Entry 8I9Z (electron microscopy, 2.70 A resolution); this record covers chains C1 and LR of the 60 polymer chains in the assembly.

[Chain C1]
Molecule: 3341-nt RNA strand
Organism: Chaetomium thermophilum
Sequence (3341 nucleotides; numbered 1 to 3341; the number before each row is that of its first residue):
     1 GGUUGACCUCGGAUCAGGUAGGAGGACCCGCUGAACUUAAGCAUAUCAAU
    51 AAGCGGAGGAAAAGAAACCAACAGGGAUUGCCCUAGUAACGGCGAGUGAA
   101 GCGGCAACAGCUCAAAUUUGAAAGCUGGCUUCGGCCCGCGUUGUAAUUUG
   151 GAGAGGAUGCUUUGGGCGAGGCUCCUUCUGAGUUCCCUGGAACGGGACGC
   201 CACAGAGGGUGAGAGCCCCGUAUAGUUGGAAGCCAAGCCUGUGUAAAGCU
   251 CCUUCGACGAGUCGAGUAGUUUGGGAAUGCUGCUCAAAAUGGGAGGUAAA
   301 UUUCUUCUAAAGCUAAAUACCGGCCAGAGACCGAUAGCGCACAAGUAGAG
   351 UGAUCGAAAGAUGAAAAGCACUUUGAAAAGAGGGUUAAAUAGCACGUGAA
   401 AUUGUUGAAAGGGAAGCGCUUGUGACCAGACUUGCGCCCGGCGGAUCAUC
   451 CGGUGUUCUCACCGGUGCACUCCGCCGGGCUCAGGCCAGCAUCGGUUCUG
   501 GCGGGGGGAUAAAGGCCCAGGGAAUGUGGCUCCUCCGGGAGUGUUAUAGC
   551 CCUGGGUGUAAUACCCUCGCCGGGACCGAGGACCGCGCUCUGCAAGGAUG
   601 CUGGCGUAAUGGUCACCAGCGACCCGUCUUGAAACACGGACCAAGGAGUC
   651 AAGGUUUUGCGCGAGUGUUUGGGUGUAAAACCCGCACGCGUAAUGAAAGU
   701 GAACGUAGGUGAGAGCUUCGGCGCAUCAUCGACCGAUCCUGAUGUAUUCG
   751 GAUGGAUUUGAGUAGGAGCGUUAAGCCUUGGACCCGAAAGAUGGUGAACU
   801 AUGCUUGGAUAGGGUGAAGCCAGAGGAAACUCUGGUGGAGGCUCGCAGCG
   851 GUUCUGACGUGCAAAUCGAUCGUCAAAUCUGAGCAUGGGGGCGAAAGACU
   901 AAUCGAACCAUCUAGUAGCUGGUUACCGCCGAAGUUUCCCUCAGGAUAGC
   951 AGUGUCGACCUUCAGUUUUAUGAGGUAAAGCGAAUGAUUAGGGACUCGGG
  1001 GGCGAUUUUUAGCCUUCAUCCAUUCUCAAACUUUAAAUAUGUAAGAAGCC
  1051 CUUGUUACUUAACUGAACGUGGGCAUUCGAAUGUAUCGACACUAGUGGGC
  1101 CAUUUUUGGUAAGCAGAACUGGCGAUGCGGGAUGAACCGAACGCGGGGUU
  1151 AAGGUGCCGGAGUGGACGCUCAUCAGACACCACAAAAGGCGUUAGUACAU
  1201 CUUGACAGCAGGACGGUGGCCAUGGAAGUCGGAAUCCGCUAAGGACUGUG
  1251 UAACAACUCACCUGCCGAAUGUACUAGCCCUGAAAAUGGAUGGCGCUCAA
  1301 GCGUCCCACCCAUACCCCGCCCUCAGGGUAGAAACGAUGCCCUGAGGAGU
  1351 AGGCGGCCGUGGAGGUCAGUGACGAAGCCUAGGGCGUGAGCCCGGGUCGA
  1401 ACGGCCUCUAGUGCAGAUCUUGGUGGUAGUAGCAAAUACUUCAAUGAGAA
  1451 CUUGAAGGACCGAAGUGGGGAAAGGUUCCAUGUGAACAGCGGUUGGACAU
  1501 GGGUUAGUCGAUCCUAAGCCAUAGGGAAGUUCCGUUUCAAAGGGGCACUC
  1551 GUGCCCCGUGUGGCGAAAGGGAAGCCGGUUAAUAUUCCGGCACCUGGAUG
  1601 UGGGUUUUGCGCGGCAACGCAACUGAACGCGGAGACGACGGCGGGGGCCC
  1651 CGGGCAGAGUUCUCUUUUCUUCUUAACGGUCUAUCACCCUGGAAACAGUU
  1701 UGUCUGGAGAUAGGGUUUAAUGGCCGGAAGAGCCCGACACUUCUGUCGGG
  1751 UCCGGUGCGCUCUCGACGUCCCUUGAAAAUCCGCGGGAGGGAAUAAUUCU
  1801 CACGCCAGGUCGUACUCAUAACCGCAGCAGGUCCCCAAGGUGAACAGCCU
  1851 CUGGUUGAUAGAACAAUGUAGAUAAGGGAAGUCGGCAAAAUAGAUCCGUA
  1901 ACUUCGGGAAAAGGAUUGGCUCUAAGGGUUGGGCACGUUGGGCUUUGGGC
  1951 GGACGCCCUGGGAGCAGAGGGCCUCUAGCCGGGCAACCGGCCGGCGGCCC
  2001 UCAGCACCCGGGGUUGAAGCCCUUAGCAGGCUUCGGCCGUCCGGCGUGCG
  2051 GUUAACAACCAACUUAGAACUGGUACGGACAGGGGGAAUCUGACUGUCUA
  2101 AUUAAAACAUAGCAUUGCGAUGGCCAGAAAGUGGUGUUGACGCAAUGUGA
  2151 UUUCUGCCCAGUGCUCUGAAUGUCAAAGUGAAGAAAUUCAACCAAGCGCG
  2201 GGUAAACGGCGGGAGUAACUAUGACUCUCUUAAGGUAGCCAAAUGCCUCG
  2251 UCAUCUAAUUAGUGACGCGCAUGAAUGGAUUAACGAGAUUCCCACUGUCC
  2301 CUAUCUACUAUCUAGCGAAACCACAGCCAAGGGAACGGGCUUGGCAAAAU
  2351 CAGCGGGGAAAGAAGACCCUGUUGAGCUUGACUCUAGUUUGACAUUGUGA
  2401 AAAGACAUAGGAGGUGUAGAAUAGGUGGGAGCUUCGGCGCCAGUGAAAUA
  2451 CCACUACUCCUAUUGUUUUUUUACUUAUUCAAUGAAGCGGGGCUGGACUU
  2501 GCGUCCAACUUCUGGAGUUAAGGUCCUUCGCGGGCCGACCCGGGUUGAAG
  2551 ACAUUGUCAGGUGGGGAGUUUGGCUGGGGCGGCACAUCUGUUAAACCAUA
  2601 ACGCAGGUGUCCUAAGGGGGGCUCAUGGAGAACAGAAAUCUCCAGUAGAA
  2651 CAAAAGGGUAAAAGUCCCCUUGAUUUUGAUUUUCAGUGUGAAUACAAACC
  2701 AUGAAAGUGUGGCCUAUCGAUCCUUUAGUCCCUCGAAAUUUGAGGCUAGA
  2751 GGUGCCAGAAAAGUUACCACAGGGAUAACUGGCUUGUGGCGGCCAAGCGU
  2801 UCAUAGCGACGUCGCUUUUUGAUCCUUCGAUGUCGGCUCUUCCUAUCAUA
  2851 CCGAAGCAGAAUUCGGUAAGCGUUGGAUUGUUCACCCACUAAUAGGGAAC
  2901 GUGAGCUGGGUUUAGACCGUCGUGAGACAGGUUAGUUUUACCCUACUGAU
  2951 GAACUCGUCGCAAUGGUAAUUCAGCUUAGUACGAGAGGAACCGCUGAUUC
  3001 AGAUAAUUGGUUUUUGCGGUUGUCCGACCGGGCAGUGCCGCGAAGCUACC
  3051 AUCUGCUGGAUAAUGGCUGAACGCCUCUAAGUCAGAAUCCAUGCCAGAAC
  3101 GCGACGAUACUACCCGCACGUUGUAGACGUAUAAGAAUAGGCUCCGGCCU
  3151 CGUAUCCUAGCAGGCGAUUCCUCCGCCGGCCUCGAAGUGGCCGUCGGUAA
  3201 UUCGCGUAUUGCAAUUUAGACACGCGCGGGAUCAAAUCCUUUGCAGACGA
  3251 CUUAGAUGUGCGAAAGGGUCCUGUAAGCAGUAGAGUAGCCUUGUUGUUAC
  3301 GAUCUGCUGAGGGUAAGCCCUCCUUCGCCUAGAUUUCCCAG
Disordered / not traced: 1-2, 693-706, 847-854, 865-867, 901-905, 987-1028, 1887-1894, 1914-1917, 2028-2040, 2082-2292, 2485-2545, 2571-2721, 2753-2756, 2817-2828, 2899-2900, 2909-2914, 2937-2940, 3338-3341

[Chain LR]
Name: Ribosomal protein L19
Organism: Chaetomium thermophilum
Reference sequence: G0S9T3 (G0S9T3_CHATD); residues -2705 to 192 here correspond to UniProt positions 1-2898 (UniProt number = residue number + 2706)
Amino-acid sequence (2898 residues; each row starts with the number of its first residue; numbers below 1 keep their minus sign (Met-2705 is residue -2705)):
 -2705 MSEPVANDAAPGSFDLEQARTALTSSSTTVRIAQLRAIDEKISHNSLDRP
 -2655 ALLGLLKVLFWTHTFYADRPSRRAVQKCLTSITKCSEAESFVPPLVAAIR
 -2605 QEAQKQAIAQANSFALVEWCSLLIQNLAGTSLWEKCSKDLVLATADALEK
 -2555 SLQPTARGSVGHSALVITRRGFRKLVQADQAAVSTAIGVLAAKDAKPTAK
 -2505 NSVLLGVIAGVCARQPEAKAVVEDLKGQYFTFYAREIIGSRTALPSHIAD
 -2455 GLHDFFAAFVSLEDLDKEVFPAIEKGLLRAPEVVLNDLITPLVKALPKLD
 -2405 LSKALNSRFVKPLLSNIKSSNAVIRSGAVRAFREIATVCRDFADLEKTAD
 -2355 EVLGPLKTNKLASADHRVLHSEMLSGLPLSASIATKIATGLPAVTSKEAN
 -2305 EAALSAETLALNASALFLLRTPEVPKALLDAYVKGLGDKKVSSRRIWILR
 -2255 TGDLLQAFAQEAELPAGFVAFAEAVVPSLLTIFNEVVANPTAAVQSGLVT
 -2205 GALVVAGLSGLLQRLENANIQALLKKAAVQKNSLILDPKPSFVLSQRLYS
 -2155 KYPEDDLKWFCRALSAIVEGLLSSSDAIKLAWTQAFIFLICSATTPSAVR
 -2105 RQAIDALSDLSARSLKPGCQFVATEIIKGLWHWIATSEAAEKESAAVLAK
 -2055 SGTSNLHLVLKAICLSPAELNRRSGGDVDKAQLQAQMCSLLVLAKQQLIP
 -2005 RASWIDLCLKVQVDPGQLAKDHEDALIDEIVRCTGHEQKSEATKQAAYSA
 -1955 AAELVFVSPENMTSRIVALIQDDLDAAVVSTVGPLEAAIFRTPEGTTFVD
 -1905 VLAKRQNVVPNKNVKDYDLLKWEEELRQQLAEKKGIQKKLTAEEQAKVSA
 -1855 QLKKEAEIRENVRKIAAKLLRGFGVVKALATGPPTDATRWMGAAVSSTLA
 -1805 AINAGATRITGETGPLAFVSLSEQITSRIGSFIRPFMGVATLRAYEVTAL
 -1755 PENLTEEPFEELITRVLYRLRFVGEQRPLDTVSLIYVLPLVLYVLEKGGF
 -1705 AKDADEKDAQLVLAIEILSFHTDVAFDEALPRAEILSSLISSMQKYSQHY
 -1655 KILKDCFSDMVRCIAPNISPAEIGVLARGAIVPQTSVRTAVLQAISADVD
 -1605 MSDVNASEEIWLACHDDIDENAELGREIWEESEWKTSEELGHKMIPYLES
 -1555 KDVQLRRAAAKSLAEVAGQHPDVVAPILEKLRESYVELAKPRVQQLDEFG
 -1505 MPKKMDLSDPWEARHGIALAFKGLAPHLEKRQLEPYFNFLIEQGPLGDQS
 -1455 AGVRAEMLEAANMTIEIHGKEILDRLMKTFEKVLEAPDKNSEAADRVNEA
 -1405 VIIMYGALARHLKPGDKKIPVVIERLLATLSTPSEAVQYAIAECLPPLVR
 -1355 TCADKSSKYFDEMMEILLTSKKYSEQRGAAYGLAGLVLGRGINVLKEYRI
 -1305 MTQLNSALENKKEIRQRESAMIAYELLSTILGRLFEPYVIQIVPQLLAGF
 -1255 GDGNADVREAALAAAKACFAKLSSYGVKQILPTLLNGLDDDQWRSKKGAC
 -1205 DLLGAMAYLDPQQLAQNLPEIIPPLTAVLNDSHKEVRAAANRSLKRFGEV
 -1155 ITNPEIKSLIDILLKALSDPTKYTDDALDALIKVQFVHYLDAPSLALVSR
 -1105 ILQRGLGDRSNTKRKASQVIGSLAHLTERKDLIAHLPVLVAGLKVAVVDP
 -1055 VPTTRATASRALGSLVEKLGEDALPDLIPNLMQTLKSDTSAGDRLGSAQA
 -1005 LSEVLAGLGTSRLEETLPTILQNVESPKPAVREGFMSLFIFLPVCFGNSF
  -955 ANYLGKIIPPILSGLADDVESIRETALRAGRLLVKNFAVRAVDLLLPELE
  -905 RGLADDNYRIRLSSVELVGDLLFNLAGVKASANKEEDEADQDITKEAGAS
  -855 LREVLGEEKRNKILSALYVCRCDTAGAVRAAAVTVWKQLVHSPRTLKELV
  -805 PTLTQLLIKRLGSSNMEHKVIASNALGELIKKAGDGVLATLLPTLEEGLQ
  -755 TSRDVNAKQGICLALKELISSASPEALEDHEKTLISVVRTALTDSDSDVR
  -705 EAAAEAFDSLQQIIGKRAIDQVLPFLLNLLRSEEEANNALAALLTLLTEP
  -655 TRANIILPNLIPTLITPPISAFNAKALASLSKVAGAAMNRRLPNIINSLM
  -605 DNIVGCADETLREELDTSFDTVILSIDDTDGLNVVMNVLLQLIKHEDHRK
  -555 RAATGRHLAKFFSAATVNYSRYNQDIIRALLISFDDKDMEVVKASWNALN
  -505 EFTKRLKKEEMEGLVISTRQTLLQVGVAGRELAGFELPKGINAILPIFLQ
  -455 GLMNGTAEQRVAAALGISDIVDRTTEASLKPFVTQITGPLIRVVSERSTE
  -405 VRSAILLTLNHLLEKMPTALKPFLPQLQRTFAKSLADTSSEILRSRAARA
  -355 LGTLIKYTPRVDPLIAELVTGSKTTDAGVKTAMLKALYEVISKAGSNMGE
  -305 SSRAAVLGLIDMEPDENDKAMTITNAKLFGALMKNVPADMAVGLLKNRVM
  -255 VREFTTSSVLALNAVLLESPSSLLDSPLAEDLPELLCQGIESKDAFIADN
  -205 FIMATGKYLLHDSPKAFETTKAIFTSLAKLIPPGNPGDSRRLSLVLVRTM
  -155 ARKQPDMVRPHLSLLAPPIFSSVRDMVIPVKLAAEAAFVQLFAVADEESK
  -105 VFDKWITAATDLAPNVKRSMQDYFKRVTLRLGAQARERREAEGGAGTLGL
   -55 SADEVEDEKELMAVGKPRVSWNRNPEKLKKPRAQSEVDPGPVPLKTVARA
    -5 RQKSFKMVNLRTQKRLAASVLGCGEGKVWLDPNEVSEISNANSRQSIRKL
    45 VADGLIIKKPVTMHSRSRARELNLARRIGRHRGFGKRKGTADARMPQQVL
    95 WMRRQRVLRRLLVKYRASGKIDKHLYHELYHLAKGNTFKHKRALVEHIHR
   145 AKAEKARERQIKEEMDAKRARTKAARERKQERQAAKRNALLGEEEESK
Disordered / not traced: -2705 to 1, 62-88, 177-192

[Interface between chain C1 and chain LR]
Contacting residue pairs - 109 pairs, chain C1 then chain LR:
  C820(C1) with Lys128(LR), sugar contact
  C821(C1) with His125(LR), hydrogen bond to the sugar; Lys128(LR), sugar contact; Gly129(LR), hydrogen bond to the sugar
  A822(C1) with His125(LR), salt bridge to the phosphate; Leu126(LR), phosphate contact
  G834(C1) with Asn130(LR), sugar contact
  G835(C1) with Trp95(LR), sugar contact; Asn130(LR), hydrogen bond to the sugar
  U836(C1) with Gln91(LR), hydrogen bond to the phosphate; Trp95(LR), sugar contact
  G837(C1) with Gln92(LR), hydrogen bond to the phosphate
  G838(C1) with Gln92(LR), hydrogen bond to the base
  A1444(C1) with Val2(LR), hydrogen bond to the base
  U1445(C1) with Val2(LR), sugar contact
  U1453(C1) with Val2(LR), hydrogen bond to the sugar; Asn3(LR), sugar contact; Leu4(LR), hydrogen bond to the sugar; Arg5(LR), sugar contact
  G1454(C1) with Lys8(LR), salt bridge to the phosphate; Leu24(LR), sugar contact; Pro26(LR), sugar contact
  A1455(C1) with Lys8(LR), salt bridge to the phosphate; Val22(LR), phosphate contact; Trp23(LR), hydrogen bond to the phosphate; Leu24(LR), hydrogen bond to the phosphate; Pro26(LR), sugar contact
  A1456(C1) with Trp23(LR), phosphate contact
  A1480(C1) with Thr6(LR), hydrogen bond to the phosphate
  U1579(C1) with Arg42(LR), salt bridge to the phosphate
  U1580(C1) with Arg38(LR), phosphate contact; Arg42(LR), salt bridge to the phosphate
  A1581(C1) with Arg9(LR), phosphate contact; Leu10(LR), phosphate contact; Asn36(LR), sugar contact; Ser37(LR), phosphate contact; Arg38(LR), hydrogen bond to the phosphate
  A1582(C1) with Arg9(LR), salt bridge to the phosphate; Leu10(LR), phosphate contact; Arg38(LR), salt bridge to the phosphate
  C1642(C1) with Met96(LR), sugar contact; Arg100(LR), sugar contact
  G1643(C1) with Arg100(LR), salt bridge to the phosphate
  C1650(C1) with Arg60(LR), salt bridge to the phosphate
  C1651(C1) with Arg60(LR), salt bridge to the phosphate
  U1668(C1) with Met57(LR), base contact; Ser59(LR), hydrogen bond to the sugar; Arg60(LR), phosphate contact; Ser61(LR), sugar contact
  C1669(C1) with Met57(LR), sugar contact; His58(LR), sugar contact; Arg60(LR), phosphate contact
  A1695(C1) with His118(LR), stacking on the base
  A1697(C1) with His118(LR), phosphate contact; His121(LR), phosphate contact
  G1698(C1) with Arg110(LR), salt bridge to the phosphate; Tyr120(LR), phosphate contact; His121(LR), salt bridge to the phosphate
  U1699(C1) with Arg110(LR), salt bridge to the phosphate; Tyr120(LR), hydrogen bond to the phosphate; His121(LR), base contact; Tyr124(LR), stacking on the base; His125(LR), hydrogen bond to the base
  U1700(C1) with Arg103(LR), phosphate contact; Tyr124(LR), hydrogen bond to the phosphate; Lys128(LR), base contact
  U1701(C1) with Trp95(LR), hydrogen bond to the sugar; Met96(LR), sugar contact; Gln99(LR), sugar contact; Arg100(LR), salt bridge to the phosphate; Arg103(LR), salt bridge to the phosphate
  G1702(C1) with Arg103(LR), salt bridge to the phosphate; Lys128(LR), salt bridge to the phosphate
  U1703(C1) with Lys128(LR), salt bridge to the phosphate
  C1734(C1) with Lys52(LR), salt bridge to the phosphate
  U1742(C1) with Lys43(LR), sugar contact
  C1743(C1) with Gln39(LR), hydrogen bond to the phosphate; Lys43(LR), salt bridge to the phosphate
  U1744(C1) with Gln39(LR), hydrogen bond to the phosphate; Lys43(LR), base contact; Asp47(LR), base contact
  C1758(C1) with Met89(LR), phosphate contact; Pro90(LR), base contact; Val93(LR), sugar contact; Arg97(LR), salt bridge to the phosphate
  G1839(C1) with Arg60(LR), hydrogen bond to the sugar
  G1840(C1) with Arg60(LR), salt bridge to the phosphate
  U1850(C1) with His58(LR), hydrogen bond to the sugar
  C1851(C1) with Val55(LR), phosphate contact; Thr56(LR), phosphate contact; His58(LR), hydrogen bond to the sugar
  U1852(C1) with Lys21(LR), salt bridge to the phosphate; Val55(LR), phosphate contact; Thr56(LR), hydrogen bond to the phosphate
  G1853(C1) with Gly18(LR), hydrogen bond to the phosphate; Lys21(LR), salt bridge to the phosphate
  G1854(C1) with Gly18(LR), phosphate contact; Glu19(LR), hydrogen bond to the phosphate; Gly20(LR), phosphate contact
  C1905(C1) with Arg136(LR), base contact
  G1906(C1) with Arg136(LR), base contact
  G1907(C1) with Lys135(LR), phosphate contact
  G1908(C1) with Lys108(LR), salt bridge to the phosphate; Lys135(LR), hydrogen bond to the base; Val139(LR), base contact
  A1909(C1) with Lys114(LR), salt bridge to the phosphate; His143(LR), hydrogen bond to the sugar; Lys146(LR), hydrogen bond to the base
  G3026(C1) with Ser61(LR), sugar contact
Interface residues without a listed pair, chain C1 (56 interface residues in all): U1452, A1658, G1659, U1670, C1696
Interface residues without a listed pair, chain LR (67 interface residues in all): Cys17, Asp25, Val29, Lys53, Val107, Lys117, Thr131, Ala147

[In short]
The interface between chain C1 and chain LR involves 56 residues on one side and 67 on the other; the contacts
include 29 hydrogen bonds, 26 salt bridges and 2 aromatic stacking contacts. Polar contacts include
G838(C1)-Gln92(LR), A1444(C1)-Val2(LR) and U1699(C1)-His125(LR).
Chain C1 is a 3341-nt RNA strand and chain LR is Ribosomal protein L19, both from Chaetomium thermophilum; the
structure, Cryo-EM structure of a Chaetomium thermophilum pre-60S ribosomal subunit - State Spb4, was
determined by electron microscopy, deposited together with 8I9P, 8I9T, 8I9V, 8I9W, 8I9X, 8I9Y and 8IA0.
